8WKT - chains A and B of the 5 polymer chains in the assembly; structure by electron microscopy, 3.86 A resolution.

# Chain A (and B)
Name: SIR2-like domain-containing protein
Organism: Bacillus subtilis subsp. natto (strain BEST195)
Notes: chain B of this document is another copy of the same molecule, construct and numbering; everything in this record applies to it too
UniProt: D4G637 (D4G637_BACNB); residue numbers follow UniProt; this construct covers 2-1005
Chain sequence (1004 residues; numbered 2 to 1005; the number before each row is that of its first residue):
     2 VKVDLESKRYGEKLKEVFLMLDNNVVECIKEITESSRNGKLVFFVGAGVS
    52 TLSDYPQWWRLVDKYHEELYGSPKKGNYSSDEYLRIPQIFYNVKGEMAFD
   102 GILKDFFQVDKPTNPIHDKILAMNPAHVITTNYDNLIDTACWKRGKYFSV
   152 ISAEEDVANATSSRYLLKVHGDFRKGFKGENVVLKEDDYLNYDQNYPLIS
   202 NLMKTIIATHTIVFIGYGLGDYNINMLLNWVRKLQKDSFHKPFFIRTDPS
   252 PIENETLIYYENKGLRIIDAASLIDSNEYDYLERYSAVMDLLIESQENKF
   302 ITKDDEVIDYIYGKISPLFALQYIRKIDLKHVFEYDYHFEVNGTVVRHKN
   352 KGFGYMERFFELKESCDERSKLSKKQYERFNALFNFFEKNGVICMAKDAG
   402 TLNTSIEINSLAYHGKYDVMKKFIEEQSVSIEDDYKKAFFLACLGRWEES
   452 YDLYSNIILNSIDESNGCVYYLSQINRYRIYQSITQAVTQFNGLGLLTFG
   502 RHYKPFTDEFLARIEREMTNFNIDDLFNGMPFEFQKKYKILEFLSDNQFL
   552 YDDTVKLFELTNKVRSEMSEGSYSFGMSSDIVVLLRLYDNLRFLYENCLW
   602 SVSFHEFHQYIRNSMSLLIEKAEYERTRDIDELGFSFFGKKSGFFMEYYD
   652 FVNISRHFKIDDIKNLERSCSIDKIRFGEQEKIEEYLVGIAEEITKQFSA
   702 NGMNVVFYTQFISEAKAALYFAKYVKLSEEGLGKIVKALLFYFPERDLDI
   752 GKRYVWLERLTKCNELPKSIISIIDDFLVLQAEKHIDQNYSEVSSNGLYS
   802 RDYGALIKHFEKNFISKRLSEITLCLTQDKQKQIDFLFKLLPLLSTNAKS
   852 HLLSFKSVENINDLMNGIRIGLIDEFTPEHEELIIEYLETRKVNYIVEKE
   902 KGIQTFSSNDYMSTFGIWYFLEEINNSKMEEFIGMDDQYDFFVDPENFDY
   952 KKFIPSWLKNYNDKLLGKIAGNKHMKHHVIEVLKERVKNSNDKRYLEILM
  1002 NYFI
Disordered / not traced: 2-13 (chain B: 2-6, 566-579, 898-910)
What the authors report for this chain:
  - mutagenesis - Y574G/F576G: abolished binding to SPbeta prophage-derived uncharacterized protein YotI
  - catalytic residues: Asn133, His171 (by similarity / conservation)
  - mutagenesis - I259S/Y260G: decreased catalytic activity

# Interface between chain A and chain B
Pairs across the interface - 127 pairs, chain A then chain B:
  Ala123(A) with Thr520(B); Asn521(B)
  Trp143(A) with Leu460(B); Ile463(B)
  Lys144(A) with Leu460(B)
  Arg145(A) with Arg478(B); Thr520(B)
  Gly146(A) with Ile459(B); Tyr471(B), hydrogen bond (backbone-side chain); Gln475(B), hydrogen bond (backbone-side chain)
  Tyr148(A) with Asp464(B), hydrogen bond; Tyr471(B); Gly530(B); Pro532(B)
  Glu155(A) with Gln236(B), hydrogen bond
  Val158(A) with Thr210(B)
  Ala159(A) with Ser239(B); His241(B)
  Ala161(A) with Phe533(B)
  Thr162(A) with Pro532(B); Phe533(B), hydrogen bond (backbone-backbone)
  Ser163(A) with Pro532(B)
  Arg165(A) with Asp526(B), salt bridge
  Asn196(A) with Gln236(B)
  Pro198(A) with Leu235(B)
  Leu199(A) with Ala209(B), hydrophobic; Leu235(B), hydrophobic; Ser239(B)
  Asn202(A) with Asn202(B); Lys205(B); Thr206(B)
  Leu203(A) with Thr206(B)
  Lys205(A) with Asn202(B)
  Thr206(A) with Leu203(B); Thr206(B)
  Ala209(A) with Ala159(B); Leu199(B), hydrophobic
  Thr210(A) with Val158(B); Tyr166(B), hydrogen bond
  Trp231(A) with Leu199(B), hydrophobic; Asn202(B)
  Lys234(A) with Pro198(B)
  Leu235(A) with Pro198(B), hydrophobic; Leu199(B), hydrophobic
  Gln236(A) with Glu155(B), hydrogen bond; Asn196(B), hydrogen bond (side chain-backbone)
  Ser239(A) with Glu155(B); Ala159(B); Leu199(B)
  Gln297(A) with Asn521(B)
  Glu298(A) with Asn521(B), hydrogen bond
  Tyr336(A) with Asn548(B), hydrogen bond
  Ile459(A) with Trp143(B)
  Leu460(A) with Thr140(B)
  Ile463(A) with Trp143(B)
  Tyr471(A) with Trp143(B); Arg145(B), hydrogen bond (side chain-backbone)
  Gln475(A) with Arg145(B); Gly146(B)
  Arg478(A) with Lys144(B)
  Gly530(A) with Tyr148(B); Arg165(B)
  Pro532(A) with Tyr148(B), hydrophobic; Thr162(B)
  Phe533(A) with Thr162(B)
  Glu534(A) with Thr162(B)
  Asn548(A) with Tyr552(B); Thr555(B)
  Gln549(A) with Gln549(B); Tyr552(B)
  Tyr552(A) with Gln549(B); Leu551(B); Tyr552(B), hydrophobic; Asp554(B); Glu607(B)
  Asp553(A) with Gln549(B), hydrogen bond
  Val556(A) with Gln610(B)
  Phe559(A) with Lys557(B); Leu558(B), hydrophobic; Asn614(B)
  Ser567(A) with Asn666(B), hydrogen bond; Arg669(B), hydrogen bond
  Ser570(A) with Arg669(B)
  His606(A) with Phe559(B)
  Glu607(A) with Thr555(B); Leu558(B); Phe559(B)
  Gln610(A) with Leu558(B); Phe559(B); Thr562(B), hydrogen bond
  Arg613(A) with Thr562(B)
  Asn614(A) with Leu558(B); Leu561(B)
  Glu624(A) with Asn992(B)
  Thr628(A) with Asn992(B), hydrogen bond
  Asp630(A) with Ser991(B), hydrogen bond; Asn992(B), hydrogen bond (side chain-backbone); Asp993(B), hydrogen bond (side chain-backbone)
  Asp632(A) with Arg987(B), salt bridge
  Asp662(A) with Lys564(B)
  Asn666(A) with Asn563(B), hydrogen bond; Tyr625(B), hydrogen bond
  Arg669(A) with Arg629(B)
  Lys952(A) with Ser637(B), hydrogen bond
  Ile955(A) with Asp632(B); Glu633(B); Leu634(B); Gly635(B)
  Pro956(A) with Ile631(B); Asp632(B)
  Ser957(A) with Asp632(B), hydrogen bond (side chain-backbone)
  Ile981(A) with Ile1005(B), hydrophobic
  Lys985(A) with Met1001(B), hydrogen bond (side chain-backbone); Ile1005(B)
  Arg987(A) with Thr628(B), hydrogen bond (side chain-backbone); Ile631(B); Asp632(B), salt bridge
  Val988(A) with Met1001(B), hydrophobic
  Lys989(A) with Met1001(B)
  Asn990(A) with Arg627(B); Thr628(B)
  Ser991(A) with Arg629(B), hydrogen bond
  Tyr996(A) with Asp632(B)
  Leu997(A) with Leu997(B), hydrophobic
  Met1001(A) with Lys985(B)
  Ile1005(A) with Lys985(B); Ile1005(B), hydrophobic
Interface residues without a listed pair, chain A (95 interface residues in all): Lys41, Asn125, Lys147, Glu156, Asn160, Tyr166, Asp238, His332, Leu527, Met531, Leu551, Thr555, Asn563, Glu571, Tyr611, Asp663, Lys953, Glu986, Asn992, Leu1000
Interface residues without a listed pair, chain B (88 interface residues in all): Lys41, Lys147, Glu156, Ala161, Trp231, Asp238, Met531, Ser617, Leu618, Phe636, Phe638, Val988, Leu1000, Asn1002

# In short
95 residues of chain A and 88 residues of chain B are in contact, with 26 hydrogen bonds and 3 salt bridges.
Polar contacts include Arg165(A)-Asp526(B), Asp632(A)-Arg987(B) and Gly146(A)-Tyr471(B). The paper reports
catalytic residues Asn133(A) and His171(A); Y574G/F576G of chain A abolish binding to SPbeta prophage-derived
uncharacterized protein YotI.
Chain A and chain B are both SIR2-like domain-containing protein (Bacillus subtilis subsp. natto (strain
BEST195)); the structure, Cryo-EM structure of DSR2-DSAD1 complex, was determined by electron microscopy,
deposited together with 8WKS and 8WKX.
